1HW8 - chains B and C of the 4 polymer chains in the assembly; structure by X-ray diffraction, 2.10 A resolution.

# Chain B (and C)
Molecule: Hmg-CoA reductase
Source organism: Homo sapiens
Notes: EC 1.1.1.34; fragment: catalytic portion; chain C of this document is another copy of the same molecule, construct and numbering; everything in this record applies to it too
UniProt: P04035 (HMDH_HUMAN); residues 426-888 here = UniProt positions 426-888
Chain sequence (467 residues; numbered 422 to 888; the number before each row is that of its first residue):
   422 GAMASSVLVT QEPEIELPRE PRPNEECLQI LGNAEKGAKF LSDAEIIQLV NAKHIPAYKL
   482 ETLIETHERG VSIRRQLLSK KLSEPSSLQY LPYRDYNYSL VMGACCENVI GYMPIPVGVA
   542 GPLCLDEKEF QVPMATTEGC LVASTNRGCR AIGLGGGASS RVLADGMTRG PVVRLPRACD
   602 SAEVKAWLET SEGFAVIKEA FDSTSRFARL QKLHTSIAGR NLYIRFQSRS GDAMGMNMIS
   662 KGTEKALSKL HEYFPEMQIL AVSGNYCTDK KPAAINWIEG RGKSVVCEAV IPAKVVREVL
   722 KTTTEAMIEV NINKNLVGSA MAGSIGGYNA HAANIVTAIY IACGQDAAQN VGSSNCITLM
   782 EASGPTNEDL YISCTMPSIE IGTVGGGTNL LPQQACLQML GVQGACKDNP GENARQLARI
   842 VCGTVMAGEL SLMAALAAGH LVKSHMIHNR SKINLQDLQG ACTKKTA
Disordered / not traced: 422-442, 452-459, 861-888 (chain C: 422-487, 861-888)
Construct notes: insertion (422-425); engineered mutation Ile485 (Met in P04035)
Small-molecule neighbours:
  - Hydrolyzed Compactin (114; (3R,5R)-3,5-dihydroxy-7-[(1S,2S,8S,8aR)-2-methyl-8-{[(2S)-2-methylbutanoyl]oxy}-1,2,6,7,8,8a-hexahydronaphthalen-1-yl]h eptanoic acid), molecule 1: Glu559, Cys561, Leu562, Ser565, Lys735, Ala751, His752, Asn755, Leu853, Leu857
  - Hydrolyzed Compactin (114), molecule 2: Arg590, Met657, Ser661, Val683, Ser684, Asn686, Cys688, Asp690, Lys691, Lys692
  - ADP (adenosine-5'-diphosphate): Ala564, Asn567, Arg568, Arg571, Lys722

# Interface between chain B and chain C
Pairs across the interface (49; chain B residue first):
  Ser580(B) - Cys600(C)
  Arg582(B) - Cys600(C)
  Arg582(B) - Ala603(C)
  Leu584(B) - Ala603(C)  hydrophobic
  Leu584(B) - Ile638(C)  hydrophobic
  Arg598(B) - Glu709(C)
  Arg598(B) - Val711(C)
  Arg598(B) - Ser784(C)
  Arg598(B) - Tyr792(C)
  Ala599(B) - Val707(C)  hydrophobic
  Ala599(B) - Glu709(C)  hydrogen bond (backbone-side chain)
  Ala599(B) - Tyr792(C)
  Cys600(B) - Ser580(C)
  Cys600(B) - Arg582(C)
  Cys600(B) - Glu709(C)  hydrogen bond (backbone-side chain)
  Ala603(B) - Arg582(C)
  Ala603(B) - Leu584(C)  hydrophobic
  His635(B) - Ile699(C)  hydrogen bond (side chain-backbone)
  Ile638(B) - Leu584(C)  hydrophobic
  Ile638(B) - Thr796(C)
  Ala639(B) - Leu780(C)
  Ala639(B) - Thr796(C)
  Gly640(B) - Val707(C)
  Gly640(B) - Ser794(C)
  Gly640(B) - Thr796(C)  hydrogen bond (backbone-side chain)
  Arg641(B) - Glu782(C)  salt bridge
  Arg641(B) - Tyr792(C)
  Ala695(B) - Ala695(C)  hydrophobic
  Ala695(B) - Ile699(C)  hydrophobic
  Ile696(B) - Ile699(C)
  Ile699(B) - His635(C)  hydrogen bond (backbone-side chain)
  Ile699(B) - Ala695(C)  hydrophobic
  Ile699(B) - Ile696(C)
  Glu700(B) - Glu700(C)
  Val707(B) - Ala599(C)  hydrophobic
  Val707(B) - Gly640(C)
  Glu709(B) - Arg598(C)
  Glu709(B) - Ala599(C)  hydrogen bond (side chain-backbone)
  Glu709(B) - Cys600(C)  hydrogen bond (side chain-backbone)
  Val711(B) - Arg598(C)
  Leu780(B) - Ala639(C)
  Glu782(B) - Arg595(C)  salt bridge
  Glu782(B) - Arg641(C)  salt bridge
  Tyr792(B) - Ala599(C)
  Tyr792(B) - Arg641(C)
  Ser794(B) - Gly640(C)
  Thr796(B) - Ile638(C)
  Thr796(B) - Ala639(C)
  Thr796(B) - Gly640(C)  hydrogen bond (side chain-backbone)
Also at the interface, not in a pair above, chain B (27 interface residues in all): Arg595, Lys606, Tyr687
Also at the interface, not in a pair above, chain C (29 interface residues in all): Lys606, Ser637, Tyr687

# In short
27 residues of chain B face 29 of chain C across their interface; the contacts include 8 hydrogen bonds and 3
salt bridges. Polar contacts include Arg641(B)-Glu782(C), Glu782(B)-Arg595(C) and Ala599(B)-Glu709(C). Bound
to chain B: Hydrolyzed Compactin and ADP.
Chain B and chain C are both Hmg-CoA reductase (Homo sapiens); the structure, Complex of the catalytic portion
of human hmg-CoA reductase with compactin (also known as mevastatin), was determined by X-ray diffraction,
deposited together with 1HW9, 1HWI, 1HWJ, 1HWK and 1HWL.
